6HTU - chains A and C of the 5 polymer chains in the assembly; structure by X-ray diffraction, 2.89 A resolution.

== Chain A (and C) ==
Molecule: Double-stranded RNA-binding protein Staufen homolog 1
From: Homo sapiens
Notes: chain C of this document is another copy of the same molecule, construct and numbering; everything in this record applies to it too
Reference sequence: O95793 (STAU1_HUMAN); numbering as in UniProt (aligned over 182-360)
Chain sequence (182 residues; each row starts with the number of its first residue):
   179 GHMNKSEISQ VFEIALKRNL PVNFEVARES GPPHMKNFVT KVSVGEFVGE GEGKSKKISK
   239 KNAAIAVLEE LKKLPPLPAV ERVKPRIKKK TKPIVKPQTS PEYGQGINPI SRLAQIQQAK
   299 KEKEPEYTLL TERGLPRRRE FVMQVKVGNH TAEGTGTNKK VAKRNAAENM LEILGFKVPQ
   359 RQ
Disordered / not traced: 179, 256-360 (chain C: 179-283, 299-301, 310-313, 356-360)
Sequence notes: expression tag (179-181); conflict Arg359 (Ala in O95793)
UniProt features mapped onto this chain:
  - modified residue: Ser278 (Phosphoserine)
Reported in the primary citation:
  - binding site for the 19-nt RNA strand: Ser187, Pro211, His212, Lys214, Lys234, Lys235, Lys238, Gln293
  - binding site for the 19-nt RNA strand: Ser187
  - mutagenesis - S187A/P211A/Q293A, H212A/K214A/K234E/K235A/K238A, R315A/R317A/K337E/K338A/K341A (4.5-fold): decreased binding to the 19-nt RNA strand
  - mutagenesis - S187A/P211A/Q293A (1.5-fold): decreased binding to dsAU
  - mutagenesis - N197A/R342A: unchanged binding to the 19-nt RNA strand
  - specificity-determining residues: Ser187

== Chain A / chain C interface ==
Contacting residue pairs (8; chain A residue first):
  Ala193(A) with Gly284(C)
  Leu194(A) with Gly284(C); Ile285(C), hydrophobic
  Asn197(A) with Gly284(C), hydrogen bond (side chain-backbone)
  Leu198(A) with Gly284(C)
  Asn201(A) with Arg342(C), hydrogen bond
  Phe202(A) with Arg342(C), hydrogen bond (backbone-side chain)
  Lys234(A) with Thr335(C), hydrogen bond
Interface residues without a listed pair, chain A (9 interface residues in all): Phe190, Pro199
Interface residues without a listed pair, chain C (5 interface residues in all): Asn286
Interface features reported in the paper:
  - interface residues, chain A: Asn197(A)
  - interface residues, chain C: Arg342(C)

== Summary ==
The interface between chain A and chain C involves 9 residues on one side and 5 on the other; the contacts
include 4 hydrogen bonds. Polar pairs include Asn197(A)-Gly284(C), Asn201(A)-Arg342(C) and
Phe202(A)-Arg342(C). From the paper: a binding site for the 19-nt RNA strand at Ser187(A), Pro211(A) and
His212(A) among others; S187A/P211A/Q293A, H212A/K214A/K234E/K235A/K238A and R315A/R317A/K337E/K338A/K341A of
chain A reduce binding to the 19-nt RNA strand.
Both chains are Double-stranded RNA-binding protein Staufen homolog 1 (Homo sapiens). Entry 6HTU (Structure of
hStau1 dsRBD3-4 in complex with ARF1 RNA) was determined by X-ray diffraction (same publication as 6HU6).
